6JJT - chains A and D of the 4 polymer chains in the assembly; structure by X-ray diffraction, 1.33 A resolution.

[Chain A (and D)]
Protein: PhnH
From: Penicillium herquei
Notes: chain D of this document is another copy of the same molecule, construct and numbering; everything in this record applies to it too
Reference sequence: A0A1S6PUA4 (A0A1S6PUA4_PENHR); residue numbers follow UniProt; this construct covers 1-149
Amino-acid sequence (149 residues; numbered 1 to 149; the number before each row is that of its first residue):
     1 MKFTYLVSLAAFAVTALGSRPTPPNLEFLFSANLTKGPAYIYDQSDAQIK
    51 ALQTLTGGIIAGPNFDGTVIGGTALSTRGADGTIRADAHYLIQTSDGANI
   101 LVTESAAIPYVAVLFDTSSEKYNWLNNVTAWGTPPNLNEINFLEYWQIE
Unresolved in the structure: 1-19 (chain D: 1-16)
UniProt features mapped onto this chain:
  - glycosylation (N-linked (GlcNAc...) asparagine): Asn-33, Asn-127
  - mutagenesis: Glu-104 (E104A: Exhibits 40% activity)

[Chain A / chain D interface]
Residue-residue contacts - 4 pairs, chain A then chain D:
  Ser-45(A) / Ala-47(D)
  Asp-46(A) / Asp-46(D)
  Asp-46(A) / Ala-47(D)
  Gln-48(A) / Gln-48(D)  hydrogen bond
Other interface residues (no listed pair), chain A (4 interface residues in all): Lys-50
Other interface residues (no listed pair), chain D (4 interface residues in all): Arg-85

[Overview]
The chain A/chain D interface involves 4 residues from each chain; the contacts include 1 hydrogen bond. The
hydrogen-bonded pair is Gln-48(A)/Gln-48(D). Curated annotation (UniProt) lists one mutagenesis site on chain
A.
Chain A and chain D are both PhnH (Penicillium herquei); the structure, Crystal structure of an enzyme from
Penicillium herquei in condition1, was determined by X-ray diffraction (same publication as 6JJS).
